PDB entry 8UCM | electron microscopy, 3.14 A resolution | chains b and i of the 10 polymer chains in the assembly

# Chain b
Name: Cytochrome c oxidase subunit 2
From: Komagataella pastoris
Amino-acid sequence (236 residues; each row starts with the number of its first residue):
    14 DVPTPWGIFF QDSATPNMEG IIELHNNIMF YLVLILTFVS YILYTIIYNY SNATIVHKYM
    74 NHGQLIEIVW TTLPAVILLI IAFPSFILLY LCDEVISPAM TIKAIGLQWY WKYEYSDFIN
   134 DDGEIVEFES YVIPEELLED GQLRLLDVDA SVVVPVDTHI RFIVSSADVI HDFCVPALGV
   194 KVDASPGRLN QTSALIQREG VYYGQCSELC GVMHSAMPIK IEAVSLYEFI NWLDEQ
Metal / ion sites: dinuclear copper ion: Cys219, Cys223, Met230
Residues lining bound ligands:
  - heme a (HEA): Leu45, Ile48, Val52, Pro87, Leu91
  - phosphatidylethanolamine (PTY): Phe51, Ile55, Tyr72, Met73, Gly76, Ile79, Val82, Trp83, Leu86

# Chain i
Name: Cytochrome c oxidase subunit 9
From: Komagataella pastoris
UniProtKB: A0A1G4KPQ9 (A0A1G4KPQ9_KOMPC); numbering as in UniProt (aligned over 5-60)
Amino-acid sequence (56 residues; numbered 5 to 60; the number before each row is that of its first residue):
     5 SLTRIQGSVK RRILTDISVG LTLGFGFASY WWWGVHKPTV AHRENYYIEL AKKKKA
Residues lining bound ligands: phosphatidylethanolamine (PTY): Lys14, Ile17, Leu18, Ile21

# Interface between chain b and chain i
Pairs across the interface - 24 pairs, chain b then chain i:
  Ser26(b) - Arg47(i)
  Ser26(b) - Tyr51(i)
  Glu32(b) - Arg47(i)  salt bridge
  Asn39(b) - Trp35(i)
  Asn39(b) - Trp36(i)
  Asn39(b) - His40(i)  hydrogen bond
  Asn40(b) - Trp36(i)
  Met42(b) - Trp35(i)
  Phe43(b) - Ala32(i)
  Val46(b) - Phe31(i)
  Leu47(b) - Leu25(i)  hydrophobic
  Thr50(b) - Gly28(i)
  Phe51(b) - Ile21(i)  hydrophobic
  Phe51(b) - Gly24(i)
  Phe51(b) - Leu25(i)
  Tyr54(b) - Asp20(i)
  Tyr54(b) - Val23(i)
  Tyr54(b) - Gly24(i)
  Thr58(b) - Asp20(i)
  Tyr63(b) - Arg16(i)  hydrogen bond
  His70(b) - Val13(i)
  Met73(b) - Val13(i)  hydrophobic
  Gln210(b) - Tyr51(i)
  Arg211(b) - Tyr51(i)
Also at the interface, not in a pair above, chain b (21 interface residues in all): Phe22, Ala27, Glu36, Asp170
Also at the interface, not in a pair above, chain i (22 interface residues in all): Leu27, Phe29, Ser33, Trp37, Tyr50, Leu54, Lys58

# In short
Chain b and chain i form an interface of 21 and 22 residues respectively; the contacts include 2 hydrogen
bonds and 1 salt bridge. Among the polar pairs are Glu32(b)-Arg47(i), Asn39(b)-His40(i) and Tyr63(b)-Arg16(i).
Phosphatidylethanolamine is bound between chain b and chain i.
Here chain b is Cytochrome c oxidase subunit 2 and chain i is Cytochrome c oxidase subunit 9, both from
Komagataella pastoris. Entry 8UCM (Komagataella pastoris Cytochrome c oxidase in complex with human VMAT2 and
Reserpine) was determined by electron microscopy.
